PDB entry 5N8B | X-ray diffraction, 1.03 A resolution | chains A and C of the 8 polymer chains in the assembly

Chain A:
Molecule: Streptavidin
From: Streptomyces avidinii
UniProtKB: P22629 (SAV_STRAV); residues -23 to 159 here correspond to UniProt positions 1-183 (UniProt number = residue number + 24)
Amino-acid sequence (183 residues; numbered -23 to 159; the number before each row is that of its first residue; numbers below 1 keep their minus sign (Met-23 is residue -23)):
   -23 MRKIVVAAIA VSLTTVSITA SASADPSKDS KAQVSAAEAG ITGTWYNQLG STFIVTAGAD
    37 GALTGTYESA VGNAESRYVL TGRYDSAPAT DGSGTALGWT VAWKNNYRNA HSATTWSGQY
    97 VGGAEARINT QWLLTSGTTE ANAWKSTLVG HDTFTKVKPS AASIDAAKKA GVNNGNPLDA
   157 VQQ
Disordered / not traced: -23 to 14, 136-159
UniProt features mapped onto this chain:
  - motif: Arg59 to Asp61 (Cell attachment site)
  - binding site (biotin): Tyr43, Tyr54, Trp92, Trp108, Trp120
From the paper describing this entry:
  - conformationally variable residues (loop rearrangement): Thr42 to Ser52

Chain C:
Molecule: Ala-phe-pro-asp-tyr-leu-ala-glu-tyr-his-gly-gly-NH2
Amino-acid sequence (13 residues; row label = number of the first residue in the row):
     1 AFPDYLAEYH GGX
Modified positions: NH2 (amino group) at position 13

Chain A / chain C interface:
Residue-residue contacts (10; chain A residue first):
  Ala117(A) - Gly12(C)
  Asn118(A) - Asp4(C)
  Trp120(A) - Phe2(C)
  Trp120(A) - Pro3(C)
  Trp120(A) - Leu6(C)  hydrophobic
  Trp120(A) - Ala7(C)
  Trp120(A) - His10(C)
  Trp120(A) - Gly12(C)
  Lys121(A) - Phe2(C)  hydrogen bond (side chain-backbone)
  Lys121(A) - Asp4(C)  salt bridge

Summary:
4 residues of chain A and 7 residues of chain C are in contact; the contacts include 1 hydrogen bond and 1
salt bridge. Polar contacts include Lys121(A)-Asp4(C) and Lys121(A)-Phe2(C). Curated annotation (UniProt)
lists 5 biotin-binding residues on chain A. The paper reports conformational variability at Thr42(A).
Here chain A is Streptavidin (Streptomyces avidinii) and chain C is
Ala-phe-pro-asp-tyr-leu-ala-glu-tyr-his-gly-gly-NH2. Entry 5N8B (Crystal structure of streptavidin with
peptide afpdylaeyhgg) was determined by X-ray diffraction together with 5N7X, 5N89, 5N8E and 5N99 from the
same study.
